PDB entry 6RKG | X-ray diffraction, 1.32 A resolution | chains A and B of the 3 polymer chains in the assembly

# Chain A
Protein: Urease subunit gamma
Organism: Sporosarcina pasteurii
Notes: EC 3.5.1.5
UniProtKB: A0A0H3YGY5 (A0A0H3YGY5_SPOPA); numbering as in UniProt (aligned over 1-100)
Sequence (100 residues; each row starts with the number of its first residue):
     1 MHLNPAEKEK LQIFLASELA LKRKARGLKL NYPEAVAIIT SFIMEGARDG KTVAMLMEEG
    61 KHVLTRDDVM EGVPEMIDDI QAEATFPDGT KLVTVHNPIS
Modified / non-standard residues: Met-1 (N-carboxymethionine; CXM)

# Chain B
Protein: Urease subunit beta
Organism: Sporosarcina pasteurii
Notes: EC 3.5.1.5
UniProtKB: P41021 (URE2_SPOPA); numbering as in UniProt (aligned over 5-126)
Sequence (122 residues; numbered 5 to 126; the number before each row is that of its first residue):
     5 NYIVPGEYRV AEGEIEINAG REKTTIRVSN TGDRPIQVGS HIHFVEVNKE LLFDRAEGIG
    65 RRLNIPSGTA ARFEPGEEME VELTELGGNR EVFGISDLTN GSVDNKELIL QRAKELGYKG
   125 VE

# How chain A and chain B interact
Pairs across the interface (10):
  Arg-66(A) with Tyr-6(B), hydrogen bond
  Glu-71(A) with Asn-5(B); Tyr-6(B); Ile-7(B), hydrogen bond (side chain-backbone)
  Gly-72(A) with Tyr-6(B), hydrogen bond (backbone-side chain); Ile-7(B); Pro-9(B)
  Glu-75(A) with Tyr-6(B), hydrogen bond; Val-8(B)
  Met-76(A) with Pro-9(B), hydrophobic
Also at the interface, not in a pair above, chain A (6 interface residues in all): Pro-74

# In short
The interface between chain A and chain B involves 6 residues on one side and 5 on the other; the contacts
include 4 hydrogen bonds. Polar contacts include Arg-66(A)/Tyr-6(B), Glu-71(A)/Ile-7(B) and
Gly-72(A)/Tyr-6(B).
Here chain A is Urease subunit gamma and chain B is Urease subunit beta, both from Sporosarcina pasteurii.
Entry 6RKG (1.32 A RESOLUTION OF SPOROSARCINA PASTEURII UREASE INHIBITED IN THE PRESENCE OF NBPTO AT pH 7.5)
was determined by X-ray diffraction, deposited together with 6RP1.
